Entry 8QKH (electron microscopy, 4.15 A resolution (low resolution: residue-level contacts below are approximate; hydrogen-bond / salt-bridge calls are withheld)); this record covers chains A and b of the 8 polymer chains in the assembly.

[Chain A]
Protein: Capsid protein
Organism: Staphylococcus phage 812
Reference sequence: A1YTN7 (A1YTN7_9CAUD); residue numbers follow UniProt; this construct covers 1-292
Chain sequence (292 residues; row label = number of the first residue in the row):
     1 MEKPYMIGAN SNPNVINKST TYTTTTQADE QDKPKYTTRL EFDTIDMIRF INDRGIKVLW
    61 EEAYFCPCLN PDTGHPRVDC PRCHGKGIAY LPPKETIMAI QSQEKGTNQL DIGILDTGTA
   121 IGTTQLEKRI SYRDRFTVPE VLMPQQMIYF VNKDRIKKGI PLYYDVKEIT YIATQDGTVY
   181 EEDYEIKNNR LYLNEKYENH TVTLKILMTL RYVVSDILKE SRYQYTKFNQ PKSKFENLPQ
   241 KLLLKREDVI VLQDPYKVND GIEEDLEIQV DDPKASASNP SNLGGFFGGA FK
Not modelled in the structure: 1, 270-292
Ion coordination: Zn2+: C66, C68, C80, C83
What the authors report for this chain:
  - conformationally variable residues (loop rearrangement): G106, G113, G118

[Chain b]
Protein: Putative neck protein
Organism: Staphylococcus phage 812
Reference sequence: A1YTN6 (A1YTN6_9CAUD); numbering as in UniProt (aligned over 1-302)
Chain sequence (302 residues; each row starts with the number of its first residue):
     1 MVNSMFGGDL DPYEKSLNYE YPYHPSGNPK HIDVSEIDNL TLADYGWSPD AVKAYMFGIV
    61 VQNPDTGQPM GDEFYNHILE RAVGKAERAL DISILPDTQH EMRDYHETEF NSYMFVHAYR
   121 KPILQVENLQ LQFNGRPIYK YPANWWKVEH LAGHVQLFPT ALMQTGQSMS YDAVFNGYPQ
   181 LAGVYPPSGA TFAPQMIRLE YVSGMLPRKK AGRNKPWEMP PELEQLVIKY ALKEIYQVWG
   241 NLIIGAGIAN KTLEVDGITE TIGTTQSAMY GGASAQILQI NEDIKELLDG LRAYFGYNMI
   301 GL
Not modelled in the structure: 1-15, 162-189

[Interface between chain A and chain b]
Pairs across the interface (12; chain A residue first):
  D46(A) with K251(b); L253(b)
  R49(A) with E260(b)
  F50(A) with L253(b); V255(b); I258(b); E260(b)
  Q101(A) with D256(b); I258(b)
  T123(A) with D256(b)
  R222(A) with D256(b)
  K241(A) with D256(b)
Other interface residues (no listed pair), chain A (10 interface residues in all): D43, D53, R54

[Overview]
10 residues of chain A and 6 residues of chain b are in contact. C66(A), C68(A), C80(A) and C83(A) coordinate
Zn2+. The paper reports conformational variability at G106(A), G113(A) and G118(A).
Here chain A is Capsid protein and chain b is Putative neck protein, both from Staphylococcus phage 812. Entry
8QKH (Neck of phage 812 virion (C6)) was determined by electron microscopy, deposited together with 8Q01,
8Q1I, 8Q7D, 8QEK, 8QEM, 8QJE, 8R5G and 8R69.
